PDB entry 1P69 | X-ray diffraction, 3.10 A resolution | chains A and B

Chain A:
Protein: Fiber protein
Source organism: Human adenovirus A serotype 12
UniProt: P36711 (SPIKE_ADE12); residues 403-587 here = UniProt positions 403-587
Amino-acid sequence (185 residues; numbered 403 to 587; the number before each row is that of its first residue):
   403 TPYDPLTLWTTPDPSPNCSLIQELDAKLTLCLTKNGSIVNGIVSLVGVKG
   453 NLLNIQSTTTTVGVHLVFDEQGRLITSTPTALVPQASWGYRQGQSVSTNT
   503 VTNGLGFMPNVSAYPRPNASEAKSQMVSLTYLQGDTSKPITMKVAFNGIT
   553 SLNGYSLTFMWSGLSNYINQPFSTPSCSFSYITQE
Differences from the reference sequence: engineered mutation Ser417 (Pro in P36711)
Curated features (UniProtKB/Swiss-Prot):
  - mutagenesis: Pro418 (P418E: Loss of interaction with CXADR), Ser421 (S421TIS: Loss of interaction with CXADR), Glu425 (Loss of interaction with CXADR), Leu426 (Loss of interaction with CXADR), Gly550 (Loss of interaction with CXADR), Ile551 (Loss of interaction with CXADR)
Reported in the primary citation:
  - mutagenesis - P417S, P417S/S489Y (10-fold): increased binding to Coxsackievirus and adenovirus receptor (chain B)

Chain B:
Protein: Coxsackievirus and adenovirus receptor
Source organism: Homo sapiens
UniProt: P78310 (CXAR_HUMAN), isoform P78310-6; residues 24-146 here correspond to UniProt positions 22-144 (UniProt number = residue number - 2)
Amino-acid sequence (124 residues; each row starts with the number of its first residue):
    23 GITTPEEMIEKAKGETAYLPCKFTLSPEDQGPLDIEWLISPADNQKVDQV
    73 IILYSGDKIYDDYYPDLKGRVHFTSNDLKSGDASINVTNLQLSDIGTYQC
   123 KVKKAPGVANKKIHLVVLVKPSGA
Differences from the reference sequence: cloning artifact (23)
Disulfides: Cys43-Cys122
Curated features (UniProtKB/Swiss-Prot):
  - glycosylation: Asn108 (N-linked (GlcNAc...) asparagine)
Reported in the primary citation:
  - conformationally variable residues (side-chain flip): Asp56

Interface between chain A and chain B:
Pairs across the interface (25):
  Asp415(A) with Lys123(B), salt bridge; Lys125(B), salt bridge
  Ser417(A) with Asp56(B), hydrogen bond; Glu58(B), hydrogen bond
  Pro418(A) with Glu58(B); Val72(B), hydrophobic; Leu75(B)
  Leu426(A) with Leu75(B), hydrophobic; Tyr82(B); Tyr85(B), hydrogen bond (backbone-side chain)
  Lys429(A) with Glu58(B), salt bridge; Val72(B)
  Val450(A) with Tyr85(B)
  Lys451(A) with Asp83(B), hydrogen bond (side chain-backbone); Asp84(B); Tyr85(B)
  Gln487(A) with Pro54(B); Ser77(B), hydrogen bond; Gly78(B)
  Gln494(A) with Pro128(B)
  Ser497(A) with Ala127(B); Pro128(B), hydrogen bond (side chain-backbone)
  Val498(A) with Ala127(B); Pro128(B)
  Thr500(A) with Ala127(B)
Also at the interface, not in a pair above, chain A (13 interface residues in all): Glu425
Also at the interface, not in a pair above, chain B (21 interface residues in all): Gln52, Gly53, Leu60, Asp70, Gly129, Val130
Interface features reported in the paper:
  - specific contacts: Ser417(A)-Glu58(B) (hydrogen bond)

In short:
13 residues of chain A and 21 residues of chain B are in contact, with 6 hydrogen bonds and 3 salt bridges.
Polar pairs include Asp415(A)-Lys123(B), Asp415(A)-Lys125(B) and Lys429(A)-Glu58(B). The paper describes a
hydrogen bond between Ser417(A) and Glu58(B). The paper reports that P417S and P417S/S489Y of chain A increase
binding to Coxsackievirus and adenovirus receptor (chain B); conformational variability at Asp56(B).
Here chain A is Fiber protein (Human adenovirus A serotype 12) and chain B is Coxsackievirus and adenovirus
receptor (Homo sapiens). Entry 1P69 (Structural basis for variation in adenovirus affinity for the cellular
receptor car (P417S mutant)) was determined by X-ray diffraction, deposited together with 1P6A.
